Entry 1HYZ (X-ray diffraction, 2.30 A resolution); this record covers chain A.

[Chain A]
Name: Integrase
From: Human immunodeficiency virus 1
Notes: EC 2.7.7.49; fragment: catalytic core domain (residues 50-212)
UniProt: Q76353 (Q76353_9HIV1); residue numbers follow UniProt; this construct covers 50-212
Amino-acid sequence (166 residues; row label = number of the first residue in the row):
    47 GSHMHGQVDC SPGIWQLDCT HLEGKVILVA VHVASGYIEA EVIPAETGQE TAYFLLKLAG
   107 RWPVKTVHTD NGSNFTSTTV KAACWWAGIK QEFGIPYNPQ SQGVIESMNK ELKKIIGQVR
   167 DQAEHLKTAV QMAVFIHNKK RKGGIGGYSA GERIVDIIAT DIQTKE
Not modelled in the structure: 47-56, 141-147, 190-192, 211-212
Sequence notes: modified residue (65, 130); engineered mutation Lys-185 (Phe in Q76353)
Modified / non-standard residues: Cys-65 (s-dimethylarsinoyl-cysteine; CAF); Cys-130 (s-dimethylarsinoyl-cysteine; CAF)
Residues lining bound ligands: (3,4-dihydroxy-phenyl)-triphenyl-arsonium (TTO): Trp-131, Trp-132, Gln-168
From the paper describing this entry:
  - conformationally variable residues (side-chain flip): Cys-65
  - post-translational modification sites: Cys-65, Cys-130
  - catalytic residues: Asp-64 (citing earlier work)

[Overview]
Bound to chain A: (3,4-dihydroxy-phenyl)-triphenyl-arsonium. From the paper: the catalytic residue Asp-64;
modification sites Cys-65 and Cys-130.
Chain A is Integrase (Human immunodeficiency virus 1); the structure, HIV integrase core domain complexed with
a derivative of tetraphenyl arsonium, was determined by X-ray diffraction (same publication as 1HYV).
